Entry 9MWY (X-ray diffraction, 3.28 A resolution); this record covers chains L and H of the 6 polymer chains in the assembly.

[Chain L]
Name: Friend leukemia integration 1 transcription factor
Source organism: Homo sapiens
Notes: fragment: DNA-binding domain (residues 259-399)
UniProtKB: Q01543 (FLI1_HUMAN); residue numbers follow UniProt; this construct covers 259-399
Sequence (145 residues; row label = number of the first residue in the row):
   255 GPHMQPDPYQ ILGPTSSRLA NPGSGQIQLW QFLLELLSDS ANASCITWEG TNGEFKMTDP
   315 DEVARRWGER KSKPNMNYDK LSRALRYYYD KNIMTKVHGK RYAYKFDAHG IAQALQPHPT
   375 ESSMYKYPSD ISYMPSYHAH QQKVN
Not modelled in the structure: 255-279, 370-399
Construct notes: expression tag (255-258); engineered mutation Ala362 (Phe in Q01543)
UniProt features mapped onto this chain:
  - DNA-binding region: Ile281 to Asp361 (ETS)
  - natural variant: Arg324 (R324W: In BDPLT21), Arg337 (R337Q: In BDPLT21; R337W: In BDPLT21), Tyr343 (Y343C: In BDPLT21), Lys345 (K345E: In BDPLT21)

[Chain H]
Molecule: 25-mer DNA containing four contiguous GGAA sites, top strand
Sequence (25 nucleotides; row label = number of the first residue in the row):
     3 CGCACTTCCT TCCTTCCTTC CGGTC

[How chain L and chain H interact]
Pairs across the interface (18; chain L residue first):
  Gln282(L) - DC18(H)  hydrogen bond to the phosphate
  Gln282(L) - DC19(H)  phosphate contact
  Leu283(L) - DC19(H)  hydrogen bond to the phosphate
  Trp321(L) - DC19(H)  phosphate contact
  Trp321(L) - DT20(H)  hydrogen bond to the phosphate
  Lys325(L) - DT20(H)  salt bridge to the phosphate
  Lys327(L) - DT20(H)  phosphate contact
  Lys327(L) - DT21(H)  phosphate contact
  Met330(L) - DT20(H)  phosphate contact
  Met330(L) - DT21(H)  phosphate contact
  Asp333(L) - DC23(H)  base contact
  Lys334(L) - DT21(H)  salt bridge to the phosphate
  Arg337(L) - DT21(H)  base contact
  Arg337(L) - DC22(H)  base contact
  Ala338(L) - DC19(H)  sugar contact
  Tyr341(L) - DT20(H)  base contact
  Tyr342(L) - DC19(H)  hydrogen bond to the phosphate
  Lys345(L) - DC18(H)  salt bridge to the phosphate

[Overview]
13 residues of chain L and 6 residues of chain H are in contact, with 4 hydrogen bonds and 3 salt bridges.
Among the polar pairs are Gln282(L)-DC18(H), Leu283(L)-DC19(H) and Trp321(L)-DT20(H). From UniProt: a
DNA-binding region on chain L.
Chain L is Friend leukemia integration 1 transcription factor (Homo sapiens) and chain H is a 25-mer DNA
containing four contiguous GGAA sites, top strand; the structure, Crystal structure of the DNA binding domain
of FLI1 in complex with a DNA containing four ..., was determined by X-ray diffraction (same publication as
9CP6, 9MX8, 9MX9 and 9MXA).
